PDB entry 9PBA | electron microscopy, 3.47 A resolution | chains G and H of the 12 polymer chains in the assembly

# Chain G (and H)
Name: Syntaxin-1A
Source organism: Rattus norvegicus
Notes: chain H of this document is another copy of the same molecule, construct and numbering; everything in this record applies to it too
UniProtKB: P32851 (STX1A_RAT); numbering as in UniProt (aligned over 1-267)
Amino-acid sequence (267 residues; row label = number of the first residue in the row):
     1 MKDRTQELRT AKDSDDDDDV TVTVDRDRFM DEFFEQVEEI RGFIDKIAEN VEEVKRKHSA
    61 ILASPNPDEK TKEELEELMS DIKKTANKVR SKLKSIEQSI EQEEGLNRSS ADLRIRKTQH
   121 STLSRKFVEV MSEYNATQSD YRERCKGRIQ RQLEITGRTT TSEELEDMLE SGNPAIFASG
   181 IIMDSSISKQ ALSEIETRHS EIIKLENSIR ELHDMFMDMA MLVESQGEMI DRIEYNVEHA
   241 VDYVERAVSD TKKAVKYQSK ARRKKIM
Disordered / not traced: 1-196, 260-267 (chain H: 1-187, 260-267)
UniProt features mapped onto this chain:
  - site: K253, A254 (Microbial infection: Cleavage)
  - modified residue (Phosphoserine): S14, S64, S95, S188
  - cross-link (Glycyl lysine isopeptide (Lys-Gly)): K252 (interchain with G-Cter in SUMO), K253 (interchain with G-Cter in SUMO), K256 (interchain with G-Cter in SUMO)

# Chain G / chain H interface
Contacting residue pairs - 24 pairs, chain G then chain H:
  I202(G) - E201(H)
  I209(G) - S208(H)
  H213(G) - E211(H)  salt bridge
  F216(G) - M215(H)  hydrophobic
  F216(G) - F216(H)  hydrophobic
  F216(G) - M219(H)
  M219(G) - M219(H)  hydrophobic
  A220(G) - M219(H)
  V223(G) - Q226(H)
  E224(G) - L222(H)
  Q226(G) - Q226(H)
  G227(G) - Q226(H)  hydrogen bond (backbone-side chain)
  I230(G) - M229(H)  hydrophobic
  I230(G) - I230(H)  hydrophobic
  I230(G) - I233(H)
  D231(G) - M229(H)
  E234(G) - M229(H)
  E234(G) - R232(H)  salt bridge
  E234(G) - I233(H)
  E238(G) - N236(H)
  V241(G) - A240(H)  hydrophobic
  E245(G) - Y243(H)
  V248(G) - Y243(H)
  K252(G) - D250(H)  salt bridge
Other interface residues (no listed pair), chain G (23 interface residues in all): L205, L212, M217, I233, V237
Other interface residues (no listed pair), chain H (20 interface residues in all): L205, L212, V237, A247

# Overview
Chain G and chain H form an interface of 23 and 20 residues respectively; the contacts include 1 hydrogen bond
and 3 salt bridges. Among the polar pairs are H213(G)-E211(H), E234(G)-R232(H) and K252(G)-D250(H).
Chain G and chain H are both Syntaxin-1A (Rattus norvegicus); the structure, 21bin20S complex
(NSF-alphaSNAP-2:1 syntaxin-1a:SNAP-25), non-hydrolyzing, class 9, was determined by electron microscopy
together with 9OJR, 9OJU, 9OJZ, 9OK3, 9OK5, 9OKC and 17 further entries from the same study.
